PDB entry 2JB0 | X-ray diffraction, 1.91 A resolution | chains A and B

[Chain A]
Molecule: Colicin E7 immunity protein
Organism: Escherichia coli
Notes: EC 3.1.-.-
Reference sequence: Q03708 (IMM7_ECOLI); residue numbers follow UniProt; this construct covers 1-87
Amino-acid sequence (87 residues; row label = number of the first residue in the row):
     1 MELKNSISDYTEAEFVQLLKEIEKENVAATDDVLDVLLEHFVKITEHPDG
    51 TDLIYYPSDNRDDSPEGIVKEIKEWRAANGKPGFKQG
Disordered / not traced: 1-2

[Chain B]
Molecule: Colicin E7
Organism: Escherichia coli
Notes: EC 3.1.-.-; fragment: nuclease domain, residues 446-576
Reference sequence: Q47112 (CEA7_ECOLI); residues 446-576 here = UniProt positions 446-576
Amino-acid sequence (131 residues; numbered 446 to 576; the number before each row is that of its first residue):
   446 KRNKPGKATGKGKPVNNKWLNNAGKDLGSPVPDRIANKLRDKEFKSFDDF
   496 RKKFWEEVSKDPELSKQFSRNNNDRMKVGKAPKTRTQDVSGKRTSFELHH
   546 EKPISQNGGVYDMDNISVVTPKRHIDIARGK
Disordered / not traced: 446-448, 551-552, 573-576
Differences from the reference sequence: engineered mutation Ala573 (His in Q47112)
Bound ions: Zn2+: His544, His569
UniProt features mapped onto this chain:
  - binding site (Zn(2+)): His544, His569
Reported in the primary citation:
  - Zn2+ coordination: His544, His569
  - mutagenesis - H545Q, H573A: decreased catalytic activity
  - mutagenesis - N560A, N560D, N560H: decreased catalytic activity on DNA
  - mutagenesis - N560A, N560D, N560H: unchanged binding to DNA
  - mutagenesis - N560D, N560H: unchanged stability
  - catalytic residues: His545 (citing earlier work)
  - mutagenesis - H545A, H545E: abolished catalytic activity

[Chain A / chain B interface]
Residue-residue contacts (33; chain A residue first):
  Glu23(A) - Asn516(B)
  Glu25(A) - Lys525(B)  hydrogen bond (backbone-side chain)
  Asn26(A) - Asn516(B)
  Asn26(A) - Arg520(B)
  Asn26(A) - Lys525(B)  hydrogen bond (backbone-side chain)
  Val27(A) - Asp519(B)
  Val27(A) - Val523(B)
  Ala28(A) - Lys525(B)  hydrogen bond (backbone-side chain)
  Ala29(A) - Lys525(B)
  Thr30(A) - Lys525(B)  hydrogen bond (backbone-side chain)
  Asp31(A) - Arg520(B)  salt bridge
  Asp31(A) - Lys525(B)  salt bridge
  Leu34(A) - Arg520(B)
  Asp35(A) - Lys528(B)  salt bridge
  Leu38(A) - Lys528(B)
  Asp49(A) - Thr531(B)  hydrogen bond (backbone-side chain)
  Thr51(A) - Thr531(B)
  Asp52(A) - Arg530(B)
  Asp52(A) - Thr531(B)  hydrogen bond (side chain-backbone)
  Ile54(A) - Asn516(B)
  Tyr55(A) - Ser514(B)  hydrogen bond (backbone-side chain)
  Tyr55(A) - Asn516(B)
  Tyr55(A) - Asn517(B)
  Tyr55(A) - Arg520(B)
  Tyr55(A) - Lys528(B)
  Tyr56(A) - Asn517(B)
  Tyr56(A) - Lys528(B)  hydrogen bond (side chain-backbone)
  Tyr56(A) - Thr529(B)
  Tyr56(A) - Arg530(B)
  Tyr56(A) - Phe541(B)
  Pro57(A) - Ser514(B)
  Asp63(A) - Ser514(B)
  Asp63(A) - Arg515(B)  hydrogen bond (side chain-backbone)
Also at the interface, not in a pair above, chain A (20 interface residues in all): Gly50
Also at the interface, not in a pair above, chain B (14 interface residues in all): Thr539

[Summary]
Chain A and chain B form an interface of 20 and 14 residues respectively, with 9 hydrogen bonds and 3 salt
bridges. Polar pairs include Asp31(A)-Arg520(B), Asp31(A)-Lys525(B) and Asp35(A)-Lys528(B). The paper reports
the catalytic residue His545(B); N560A, N560D and N560H of chain B reduce catalytic activity on DNA; 7
substitutions were tested in all.
Here chain A is Colicin E7 immunity protein and chain B is Colicin E7, both from Escherichia coli. Entry 2JB0
(Crystal structure of the mutant H573A of the nuclease domain of COLE7 in complex with IM7) was determined by
X-ray diffraction (same publication as 2JAZ and 2JBG).
